7RDQ - chains C and I of the 9 polymer chains in the assembly; structure by electron microscopy, 3.00 A resolution.

== Chain C ==
Name: DNA-directed RNA polymerase subunit beta
Source organism: Thermus thermophilus HB8
Notes: EC 2.7.7.6
UniProtKB: Q8RQE9 (RPOB_THET8); residue numbers follow UniProt; this construct covers 1-1119
Chain sequence (1119 residues; numbered 1 to 1119; the number before each row is that of its first residue):
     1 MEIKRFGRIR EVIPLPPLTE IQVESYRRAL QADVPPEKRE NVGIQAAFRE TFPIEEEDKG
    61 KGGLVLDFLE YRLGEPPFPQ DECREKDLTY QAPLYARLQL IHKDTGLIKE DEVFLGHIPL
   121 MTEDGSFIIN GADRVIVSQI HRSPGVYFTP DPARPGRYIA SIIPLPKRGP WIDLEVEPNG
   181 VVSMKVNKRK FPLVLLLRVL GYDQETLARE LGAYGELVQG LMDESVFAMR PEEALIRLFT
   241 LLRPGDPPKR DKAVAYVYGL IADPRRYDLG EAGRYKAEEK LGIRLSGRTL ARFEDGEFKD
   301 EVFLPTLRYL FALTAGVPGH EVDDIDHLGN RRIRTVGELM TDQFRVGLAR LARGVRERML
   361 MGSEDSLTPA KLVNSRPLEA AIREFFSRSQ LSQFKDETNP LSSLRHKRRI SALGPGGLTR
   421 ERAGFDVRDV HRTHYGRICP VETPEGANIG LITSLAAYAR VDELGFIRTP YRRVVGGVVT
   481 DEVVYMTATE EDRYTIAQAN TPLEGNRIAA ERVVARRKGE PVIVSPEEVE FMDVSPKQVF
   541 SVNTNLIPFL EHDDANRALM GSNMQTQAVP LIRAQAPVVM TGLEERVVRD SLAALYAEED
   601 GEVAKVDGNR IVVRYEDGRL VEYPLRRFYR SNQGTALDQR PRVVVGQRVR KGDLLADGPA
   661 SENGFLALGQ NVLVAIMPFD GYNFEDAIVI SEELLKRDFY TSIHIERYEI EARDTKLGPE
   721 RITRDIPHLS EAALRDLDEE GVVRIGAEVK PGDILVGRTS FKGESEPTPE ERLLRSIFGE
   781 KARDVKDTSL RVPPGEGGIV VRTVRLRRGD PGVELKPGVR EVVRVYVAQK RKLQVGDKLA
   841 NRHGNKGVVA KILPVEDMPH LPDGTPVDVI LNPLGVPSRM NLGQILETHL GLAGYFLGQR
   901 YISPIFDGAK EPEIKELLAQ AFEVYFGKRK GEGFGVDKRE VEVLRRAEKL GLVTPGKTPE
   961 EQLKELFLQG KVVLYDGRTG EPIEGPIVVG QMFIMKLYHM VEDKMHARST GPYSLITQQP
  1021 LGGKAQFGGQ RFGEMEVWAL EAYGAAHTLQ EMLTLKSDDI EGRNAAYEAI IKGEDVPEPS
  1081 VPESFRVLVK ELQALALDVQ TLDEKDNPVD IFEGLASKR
Not modelled in the structure: 57-63, 1119
From the paper describing this entry:
  - binding site for the 11-nt RNA strand (chain I): Asn187 to Arg189, Gly417 to Arg420

== Chain I ==
Molecule: 11-nt RNA strand
Sequence (11 nucleotides; row label = number of the first residue in the row):
     1 GGGGGGGGGG G
Bound ions: Mg2+: G11 (shared with 2 residues of chain D)

== Interface between chain C and chain I ==
Residue-residue contacts (33; chain C residue first):
  Asn187(C) with G2(I), phosphate contact; G3(I), hydrogen bond to the base
  Lys188(C) with G2(I), phosphate contact; G3(I), salt bridge to the phosphate
  Arg189(C) with G1(I), phosphate contact; G2(I), salt bridge to the phosphate
  Pro244(C) with G2(I), base contact
  Gln390(C) with G6(I), phosphate contact; G7(I), hydrogen bond to the phosphate
  Gln393(C) with G7(I), sugar contact
  Arg405(C) with G9(I), salt bridge to the phosphate
  Arg409(C) with G8(I), phosphate contact; G9(I), salt bridge to the phosphate
  Leu413(C) with G8(I), phosphate contact
  Gly414(C) with G5(I), hydrogen bond to the base
  Pro415(C) with G5(I), base contact
  Gly416(C) with G4(I), base contact; G5(I), base contact
  Gly417(C) with G4(I), hydrogen bond to the base; G5(I), base contact
  Leu418(C) with G5(I), hydrogen bond to the base
  Thr419(C) with G4(I), base contact; G5(I), hydrogen bond to the sugar
  Arg420(C) with G7(I), salt bridge to the phosphate; G8(I), salt bridge to the phosphate
  Pro444(C) with G9(I), phosphate contact
  Asn448(C) with G8(I), hydrogen bond to the phosphate
  Ile452(C) with G8(I), phosphate contact
  Gln567(C) with G9(I), phosphate contact; G10(I), hydrogen bond to the phosphate
  Lys838(C) with G11(I), salt bridge to the phosphate
  Lys846(C) with G11(I), salt bridge to the phosphate
  His999(C) with G10(I), sugar contact
Other interface residues (no listed pair), chain C (25 interface residues in all): Glu421, Lys1004

== Summary ==
25 residues of chain C face 11 of chain I across their interface; the contacts include 8 hydrogen bonds and 8
salt bridges. Among the polar pairs are Asn187(C)-G3(I), Gly414(C)-G5(I) and Gly417(C)-G4(I). The paper
reports a binding site for the 11-nt RNA strand (chain I) at Asn187(C) and Gly417(C).
Here chain C is DNA-directed RNA polymerase subunit beta (Thermus thermophilus HB8) and chain I is an 11-nt
RNA strand. Entry 7RDQ (Cryo-EM structure of Thermus thermophilus reiterative transcription complex with 11nt
oligo-G RNA) was determined by electron microscopy, deposited together with 7MLB, 7MLI and 7MLJ.
